Entry 5MPA (electron microscopy, 4.50 A resolution (low resolution: residue-level contacts below are approximate; hydrogen-bond / salt-bridge calls are withheld)); this record covers chains B and C of the 34 polymer chains in the assembly.

[Chain B]
Name: Proteasome subunit alpha type-2
Organism: Saccharomyces cerevisiae (strain ATCC 204508 / S288c)
Notes: EC 3.4.25.1
Reference sequence: P23639 (PSA2_YEAST); numbering as in UniProt (aligned over 1-250)
Sequence (250 residues; row label = number of the first residue in the row):
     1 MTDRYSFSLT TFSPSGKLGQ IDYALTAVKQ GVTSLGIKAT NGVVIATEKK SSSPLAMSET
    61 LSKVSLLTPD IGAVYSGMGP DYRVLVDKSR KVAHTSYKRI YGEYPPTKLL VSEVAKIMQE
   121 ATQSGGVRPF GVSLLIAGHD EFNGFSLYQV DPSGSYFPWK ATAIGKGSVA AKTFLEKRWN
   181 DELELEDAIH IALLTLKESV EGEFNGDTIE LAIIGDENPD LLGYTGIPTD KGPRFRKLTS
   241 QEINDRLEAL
UniProt features mapped onto this chain:
  - cross-link: Lys108 (Glycyl lysine isopeptide (Lys-Gly) (interchain with G-Cter in ubiquitin))

[Chain C]
Name: Proteasome subunit alpha type-3
Organism: Saccharomyces cerevisiae (strain ATCC 204508 / S288c)
Notes: EC 3.4.25.1
Reference sequence: P23638 (PSA3_YEAST); residues 0-257 here correspond to UniProt positions 1-258 (UniProt number = residue number + 1)
Sequence (258 residues; row label = number of the first residue in the row; numbering starts at 0):
     0 MGSRRYDSRT TIFSPEGRLY QVEYALESIS HAGTAIGIMA SDGIVLAAER KVTSTLLEQD
    60 TSTEKLYKLN DKIAVAVAGL TADAEILINT ARIHAQNYLK TYNEDIPVEI LVRRLSDIKQ
   120 GYTQHGGLRP FGVSFIYAGY DDRYGYQLYT SNPSGNYTGW KAISVGANTS AAQTLLQMDY
   180 KDDMKVDDAI ELALKTLSKT TDSSALTYDR LEFATIRKGA NDGEVYQKIF KPQEIKDILV
   240 KTGITKKDED EEADEDMK
Disordered / not traced: 0, 245-257
UniProt features mapped onto this chain:
  - cross-link (Glycyl lysine isopeptide (Lys-Gly)): Lys99 (interchain with G-Cter in ubiquitin), Lys198 (interchain with G-Cter in ubiquitin), Lys230 (interchain with G-Cter in ubiquitin)

[How chain B and chain C interact]
Contacting residue pairs (53; chain B residue first):
  Arg4(B) with Ser2(C)
  Tyr5(B) with Tyr5(C)
  Phe7(B) with Tyr5(C); Asp6(C); Gly126(C)
  Ser8(B) with Gly126(C)
  Thr10(B) with Arg128(C)
  Thr11(B) with Ser7(C); Thr9(C); Gln20(C); Arg128(C)
  Phe12(B) with Gln20(C); Tyr23(C); Ala24(C); Ser27(C); Arg128(C); Pro129(C); Gly131(C)
  Ser13(B) with Tyr23(C); Glu26(C)
  Pro14(B) with Tyr23(C); Glu26(C)
  Ser15(B) with Glu26(C); His30(C)
  Gly16(B) with Glu26(C); His30(C)
  Leu18(B) with Arg128(C)
  Lys38(B) with Glu57(C)
  Lys116(B) with Asn88(C)
  Gln119(B) with Ala81(C); Asp82(C); Ile85(C)
  Gln123(B) with Tyr121(C); Leu127(C); Arg128(C); Phe130(C)
  Tyr148(B) with Thr60(C)
  Ser153(B) with Leu79(C); Ala81(C)
  Gly154(B) with Ala81(C)
  Ser155(B) with Leu79(C); Thr80(C)
  Tyr156(B) with Glu84(C)
  Phe157(B) with Val51(C); Glu63(C)
  Pro158(B) with Glu57(C)
  Trp159(B) with Leu55(C); Leu56(C); Glu57(C)
  Lys160(B) with Leu55(C); Glu57(C)
  Ala161(B) with Leu55(C)
  Glu176(B) with Thr54(C)
Other interface residues (no listed pair), chain B (30 interface residues in all): Lys17, Thr122, Leu147
Other interface residues (no listed pair), chain C (35 interface residues in all): Ser53, Ser61, Tyr66

[In short]
The interface between chain B and chain C involves 30 residues on one side and 35 on the other.
Here chain B is Proteasome subunit alpha type-2 and chain C is Proteasome subunit alpha type-3, both from
Saccharomyces cerevisiae (strain ATCC 204508 / S288c). Entry 5MPA (26S proteasome in presence of ATP (s2)) was
determined by electron microscopy, deposited together with 5MP9, 5MPB, 5MPC, 5MPD and 5MPE.
